Entry 7VIF (electron microscopy, 2.83 A resolution); this record covers chains E and D of the 5 polymer chains in the assembly.

== Chain E ==
Protein: scFv16
Source organism: Mus musculus
Notes: antibody fragment or engineered binder
Sequence (251 residues; row label = number of the first residue in the row):
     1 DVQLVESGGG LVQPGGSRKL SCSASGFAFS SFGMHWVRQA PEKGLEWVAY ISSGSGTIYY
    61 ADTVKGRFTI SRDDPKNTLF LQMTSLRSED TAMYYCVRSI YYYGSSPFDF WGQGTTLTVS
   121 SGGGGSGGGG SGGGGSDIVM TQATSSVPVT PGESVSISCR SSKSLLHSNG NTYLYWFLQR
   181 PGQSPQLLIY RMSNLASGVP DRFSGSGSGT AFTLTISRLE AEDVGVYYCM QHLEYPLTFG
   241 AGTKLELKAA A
Not modelled in the structure: 122-134, 249-251
Cystine bridges: C22-C96, C159-C229

== Chain D ==
Protein: Guanine nucleotide-binding protein G(i) subunit alpha-1
Source organism: Homo sapiens
UniProt: P63096 (GNAI1_HUMAN); residues 1-354 here = UniProt positions 1-354
Sequence (354 residues; numbered 1 to 354; the number before each row is that of its first residue):
     1 MGCTLSAEDK AAVERSKMID RNLREDGEKA AREVKLLLLG AGESGKSTIV KQMKIIHEAG
    61 YSEEECKQYK AVVYSNTIQS IIAIIRAMGR LKIDFGDSAR ADDARQLFVL AGAAEEGFMT
   121 AELAGVIKRL WKDSGVQACF NRSREYQLND SAAYYLNDLD RIAQPNYIPT QQDVLRTRVK
   181 TTGIVETHFT FKDLHFKMFD VGGQRSERKK WIHCFEGVTA IIFCVALSDY DLVLAEDEEM
   241 NRMHESMKLF DSICNNKWFT DTSIILFLNK KDLFEEKIKK SPLTICYPEY AGSNTYEEAA
   301 AYIQCQFEDL NKRKDTKEIY THFTCATDTK NVQFVFDAVT DVIIKNNLKD CGLF
Not modelled in the structure: 1-2, 57-182, 237
Swiss-Prot annotation at these positions:
  - region: K35 to T48 (G1 motif), D173 to T181 (G2 motif), F196 to R205 (G3 motif), I265 to D272 (G4 motif), T324 to T329 (G5 motif)
  - binding site (GTP): E43 to T48, S151, L175 to T181, D200 to Q204, N269 to D272, A326
  - binding site (Mg(2+)): S47, T181
  - modified residue: R178 (ADP-ribosylarginine), Q204 (Deamidated glutamine), C351 (ADP-ribosylcysteine)
  - lipidation: G2 (N-myristoyl glycine), C3 (S-palmitoyl cysteine)
  - natural variant: G40 (G40C: In NEDHISB; G40R: In NEDHISB), G45 (G45D: In NEDHISB), T48 (T48I: In NEDHISB; T48K: In NEDHISB), Q52 (Q52P: In NEDHISB), S75 (deletion: In NEDHISB; uncertain significance), Q172 (deletion: In NEDHISB), D173 (D173V: In NEDHISB), E186 to F189 (deletion: In NEDHISB; uncertain significance), C224 (C224Y: In NEDHISB), K270 (K270N: In NEDHISB; K270R: In NEDHISB), D272 (D272G: In NEDHISB), A326 (A326P: In NEDHISB), 1 further natural variant entry in UniProt
  - mutagenesis: G42 (G42R: Abolishes switch to an activated conformation and dissociation from beta and gamma subunits upon GTP binding. Abolishes interaction with RGS family members), E116 (E116L: Enhances interaction (inactive GDP-bound) with RGS14), Q147 (Q147L: Enhances interaction (inactive GDP-bound) with RGS14), E245 (E245L: Enhances interaction (inactive GDP-bound) with RGS14)

== How chain E and chain D interact ==
Pairs across the interface (26; chain E residue first):
  S52(E) - E14(D)  hydrogen bond
  S53(E) - E14(D)
  S53(E) - M18(D)  hydrogen bond
  G54(E) - M18(D)
  G56(E) - E14(D)
  T57(E) - E14(D)  hydrogen bond
  I100(E) - R15(D)
  Y101(E) - E8(D)
  Y101(E) - A11(D)  hydrophobic
  Y101(E) - A12(D)
  Y101(E) - R15(D)
  Y102(E) - R15(D)
  P107(E) - E8(D)
  H167(E) - T4(D)  hydrogen bond (side chain-backbone)
  H167(E) - S6(D)  hydrogen bond
  N169(E) - S6(D)
  N169(E) - D9(D)  hydrogen bond
  Y173(E) - S6(D)  hydrogen bond
  Y173(E) - E8(D)
  Y173(E) - D9(D)
  Y175(E) - E8(D)  hydrogen bond
  R191(E) - E8(D)  salt bridge
  H232(E) - A7(D)
  H232(E) - E8(D)
  L233(E) - A7(D)
  Y235(E) - A7(D)  hydrophobic
Interface residues without a listed pair, chain E (18 interface residues in all): S31
Interface residues without a listed pair, chain D (11 interface residues in all): L5

== Summary ==
Chain E and chain D form an interface of 18 and 11 residues respectively, with 8 hydrogen bonds and 1 salt
bridge. Among the polar pairs are R191(E)-E8(D), S52(E)-E14(D) and S53(E)-M18(D).
Chain E is scFv16 (Mus musculus) and chain D is Guanine nucleotide-binding protein G(i) subunit alpha-1 (Homo
sapiens); the structure, Cryo-EM structure of Gi coupled Sphingosine 1-phosphate receptor bound with
(S)-FTY720-P, was determined by electron microscopy, deposited together with 7VIE, 7VIG and 7VIH.
